Entry 6T80 (X-ray diffraction, 2.99 A resolution); this record covers chains A and G of the 4 polymer chains in the assembly.

== Chain A ==
Molecule: 14-3-3 protein sigma
Source organism: Homo sapiens
Notes: fragment: This is a fusion protein with AANAT peptide, however it is not clear which chain this is linked to.
Reference sequence: P31947 (1433S_HUMAN); residue numbers follow UniProt; this construct covers 1-231
Chain sequence (239 residues; row label = number of the first residue in the row; numbers below 1 keep their minus sign (Gly-2 is residue -2)):
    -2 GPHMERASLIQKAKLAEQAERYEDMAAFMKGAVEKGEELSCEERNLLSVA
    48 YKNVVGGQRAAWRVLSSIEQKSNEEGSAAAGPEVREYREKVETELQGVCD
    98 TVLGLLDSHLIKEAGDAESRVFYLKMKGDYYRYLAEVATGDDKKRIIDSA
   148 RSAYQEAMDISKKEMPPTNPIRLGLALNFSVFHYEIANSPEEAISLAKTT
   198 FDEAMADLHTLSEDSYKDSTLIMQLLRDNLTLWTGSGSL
Disordered / not traced: -2, 77-78, 234-236
Sequence notes: expression tag (-2 to 0); engineered mutation Ala75 (Glu in P31947), Ala76 (Glu in P31947), Ala77 (Lys in P31947); linker (232-236)
Swiss-Prot annotation at these positions:
  - site (Interaction with phosphoserine on interacting protein): Arg56, Arg129
  - modified residue (Phosphoserine): Ser5, Ser74

== Chain G ==
Molecule: AANAT peptide
Source organism: Homo sapiens
Notes: fragment: Fused to 14-3-3 protein, but exact chain combinations is not known.
Chain sequence (12 residues; numbered 232 to 243; the number before each row is that of its first residue):
   232 GSGSLRRNSGCG
Disordered / not traced: 232-235, 243
Modified positions: Ser240 (phosphoserine; SEP)

== Interface between chain A and chain G ==
Contacting residue pairs - 20 pairs, chain A then chain G:
  Lys49(A) - Cys242(G)
  Arg56(A) - Arg238(G)
  Arg56(A) - Ser240(G)
  Arg60(A) - Arg237(G)
  Arg129(A) - Arg238(G)
  Arg129(A) - Ser240(G)
  Tyr130(A) - Ser240(G)
  Glu133(A) - Arg238(G)  salt bridge
  Asn175(A) - Ser240(G)
  Asn175(A) - Gly241(G)  hydrogen bond (side chain-backbone)
  Val178(A) - Arg238(G)
  Val178(A) - Asn239(G)
  Glu182(A) - Arg238(G)  salt bridge
  Leu222(A) - Asn239(G)
  Leu222(A) - Ser240(G)
  Asp225(A) - Asn239(G)
  Asn226(A) - Arg238(G)
  Asn226(A) - Asn239(G)  hydrogen bond (side chain-backbone)
  Leu229(A) - Leu236(G)
  Leu229(A) - Arg238(G)
Other interface residues (no listed pair), chain A (15 interface residues in all): Leu174, Trp230

== Summary ==
The interface between chain A and chain G involves 15 residues on one side and 7 on the other; the contacts
include 2 hydrogen bonds and 2 salt bridges. Polar pairs include Glu133(A)-Arg238(G), Glu182(A)-Arg238(G) and
Asn175(A)-Gly241(G).
Here chain A is 14-3-3 protein sigma and chain G is AANAT peptide, both from Homo sapiens. Entry 6T80 (Human
14-3-3 sigma fused to the AANAT peptide including phosphoserine-205) was determined by X-ray diffraction.
